3K1F - chains A and F of the 13 polymer chains in the assembly; structure by X-ray diffraction, 4.30 A resolution (low resolution: residue-level contacts below are approximate; hydrogen-bond / salt-bridge calls are withheld).

[Chain A]
Molecule: DNA-directed RNA polymerase II subunit RPB1
Source organism: Saccharomyces cerevisiae
Notes: EC 2.7.7.6
UniProt: P04050 (RPB1_YEAST); residues 1-1733 here = UniProt positions 1-1733
Sequence (1733 residues; row label = number of the first residue in the row):
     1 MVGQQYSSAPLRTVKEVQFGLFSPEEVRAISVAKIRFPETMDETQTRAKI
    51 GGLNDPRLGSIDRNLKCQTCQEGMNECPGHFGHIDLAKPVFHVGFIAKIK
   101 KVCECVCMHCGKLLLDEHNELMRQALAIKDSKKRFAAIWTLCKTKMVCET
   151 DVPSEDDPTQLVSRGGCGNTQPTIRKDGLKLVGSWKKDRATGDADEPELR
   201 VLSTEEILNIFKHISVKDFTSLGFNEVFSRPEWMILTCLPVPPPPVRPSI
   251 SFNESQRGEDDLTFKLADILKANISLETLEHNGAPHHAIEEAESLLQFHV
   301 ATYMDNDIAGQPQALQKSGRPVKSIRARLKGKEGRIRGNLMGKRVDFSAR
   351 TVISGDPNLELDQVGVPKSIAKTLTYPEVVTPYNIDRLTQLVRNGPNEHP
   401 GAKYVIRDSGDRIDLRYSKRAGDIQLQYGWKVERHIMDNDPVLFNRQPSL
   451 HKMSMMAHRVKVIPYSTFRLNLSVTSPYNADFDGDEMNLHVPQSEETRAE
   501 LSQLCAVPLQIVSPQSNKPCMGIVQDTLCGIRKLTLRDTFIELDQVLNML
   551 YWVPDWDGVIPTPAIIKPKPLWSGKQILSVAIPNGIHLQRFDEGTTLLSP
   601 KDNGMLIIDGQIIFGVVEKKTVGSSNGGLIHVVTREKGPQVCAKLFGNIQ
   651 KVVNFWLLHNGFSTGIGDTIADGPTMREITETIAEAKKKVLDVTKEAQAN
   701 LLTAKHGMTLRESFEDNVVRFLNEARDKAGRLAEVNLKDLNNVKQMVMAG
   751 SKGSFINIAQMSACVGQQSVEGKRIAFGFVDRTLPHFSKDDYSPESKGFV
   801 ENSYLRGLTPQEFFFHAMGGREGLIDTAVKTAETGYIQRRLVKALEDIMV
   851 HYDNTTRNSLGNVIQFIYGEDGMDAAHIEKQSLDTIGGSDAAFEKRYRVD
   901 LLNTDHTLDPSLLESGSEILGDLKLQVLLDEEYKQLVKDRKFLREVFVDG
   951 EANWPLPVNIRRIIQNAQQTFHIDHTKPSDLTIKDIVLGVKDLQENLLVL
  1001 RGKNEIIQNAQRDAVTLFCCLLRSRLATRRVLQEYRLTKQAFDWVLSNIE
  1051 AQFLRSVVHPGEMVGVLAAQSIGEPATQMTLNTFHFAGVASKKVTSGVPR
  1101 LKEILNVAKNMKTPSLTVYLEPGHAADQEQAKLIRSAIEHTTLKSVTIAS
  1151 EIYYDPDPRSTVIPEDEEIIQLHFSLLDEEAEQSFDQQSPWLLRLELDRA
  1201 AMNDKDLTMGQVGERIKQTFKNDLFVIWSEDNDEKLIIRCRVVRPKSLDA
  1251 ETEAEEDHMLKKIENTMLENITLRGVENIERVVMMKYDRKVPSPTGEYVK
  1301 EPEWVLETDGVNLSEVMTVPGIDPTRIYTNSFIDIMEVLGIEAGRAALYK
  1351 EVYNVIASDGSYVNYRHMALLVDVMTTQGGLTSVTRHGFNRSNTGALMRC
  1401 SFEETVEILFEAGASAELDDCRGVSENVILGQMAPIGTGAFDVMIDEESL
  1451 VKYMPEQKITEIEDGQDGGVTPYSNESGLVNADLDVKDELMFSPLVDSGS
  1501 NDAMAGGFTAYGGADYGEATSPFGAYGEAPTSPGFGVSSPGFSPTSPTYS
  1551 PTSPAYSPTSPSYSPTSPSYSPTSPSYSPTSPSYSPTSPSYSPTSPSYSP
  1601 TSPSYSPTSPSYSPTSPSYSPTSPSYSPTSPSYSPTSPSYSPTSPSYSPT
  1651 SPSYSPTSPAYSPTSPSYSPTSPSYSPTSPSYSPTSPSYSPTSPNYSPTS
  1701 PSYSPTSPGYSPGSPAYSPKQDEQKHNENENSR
Unresolved in the structure: 1, 187-194, 1082-1091, 1176-1186, 1245-1253, 1456-1733
Bound ions: Zn2+ site 1: Cys67, Cys70, Cys77, His80; Zn2+ site 2: Cys107, Cys110, Cys148, Cys167
Curated features (UniProtKB/Swiss-Prot):
  - region: Pro248 to Asp260 (Lid loop), Asn306 to Lys323 (Rudder loop), Pro810 to Glu822 (Bridging helix)
  - binding site (Zn(2+)): Cys67, Cys70, Cys77, His80, Cys107, Cys110, Cys148, Cys167
  - binding site (Mg(2+)): Asp481, Asp483, Asp485
  - modified residue: Thr1471 (Phosphothreonine)
  - cross-link (Glycyl lysine isopeptide (Lys-Gly)): Lys695 (interchain with G-Cter in ubiquitin), Lys1246 (interchain with G-Cter in ubiquitin), Lys1350 (interchain with G-Cter in ubiquitin)

[Chain F]
Molecule: DNA-directed RNA polymerases I, II, and III subunit RPABC2
Source organism: Saccharomyces cerevisiae
Notes: EC 2.7.7.6
UniProt: P20435 (RPAB2_YEAST); residue numbers follow UniProt; this construct covers 1-155
Sequence (155 residues; row label = number of the first residue in the row):
     1 MSDYEEAFNDGNENFEDFDVEHFSDEETYEEKPQFKDGETTDANGKTIVT
    51 GGNGPEDFQQHEQIRRKTLKEKAIPKDQRATTPYMTKYERARILGTRALQ
   101 ISMNAPVFVDLEGETDPLRIAMKELAEKKIPLVIRRYLPDGSFEDWSVEE
   151 LIVDL
Unresolved in the structure: 1-68
Curated features (UniProtKB/Swiss-Prot):
  - region: Leu111 to Leu132 (Leucine-zipper)
  - modified residue: Ser24 (Phosphoserine)

[Chain A / chain F interface]
Pairs across the interface (86; chain A residue first):
  Val379(A) with Ser102(F)
  Val380(A) with Asn104(F)
  Thr381(A) with Ser102(F); Asn104(F)
  Pro382(A) with Asn104(F)
  Tyr383(A) with Ile101(F); Ala105(F); Val107(F); Leu111(F); Thr115(F)
  Gly429(A) with Asn104(F)
  Ser494(A) with Leu99(F)
  Glu495(A) with Ala98(F); Asp116(F); Pro117(F); Leu118(F)
  Glu496(A) with Gly95(F); Thr96(F); Leu99(F)
  Arg498(A) with Asp116(F)
  Ala499(A) with Gly95(F); Leu118(F)
  Gln503(A) with Arg90(F); Ala91(F)
  Leu504(A) with Tyr88(F); Ala91(F)
  His851(A) with Pro139(F)
  Tyr852(A) with Thr81(F); Glu89(F); Arg136(F); Tyr137(F)
  Asp853(A) with Leu138(F); Pro139(F)
  Arg857(A) with Pro139(F)
  Asp874(A) with Lys87(F)
  Arg1001(A) with Ala80(F); Thr82(F); Pro83(F)
  Lys1003(A) with Gln78(F); Arg79(F); Ala80(F)
  Leu1054(A) with Tyr84(F)
  Arg1055(A) with Asp154(F); Leu155(F)
  His1059(A) with Thr86(F); Lys87(F)
  Pro1060(A) with Thr86(F)
  Glu1062(A) with Lys87(F); Tyr88(F)
  Met1433(A) with Arg92(F)
  Gly1437(A) with Tyr88(F)
  Thr1438(A) with Tyr88(F); Arg92(F)
  Ala1440(A) with Tyr137(F)
  Phe1441(A) with Tyr88(F); Glu89(F); Arg92(F); Ile134(F); Arg135(F)
  Asp1442(A) with Val133(F); Ile134(F); Arg135(F); Tyr137(F)
  Val1443(A) with Arg92(F); Val133(F)
  Met1444(A) with Pro131(F); Leu132(F); Val133(F); Arg135(F); Asp145(F)
  Ile1445(A) with Pro131(F); Leu132(F)
  Asp1446(A) with Pro131(F); Val133(F)
  Ser1449(A) with Pro131(F)
  Leu1450(A) with Phe108(F); Pro131(F)
  Tyr1453(A) with Phe108(F); Lys128(F); Lys129(F); Ile130(F); Pro131(F); Glu149(F)
  Pro1455(A) with Phe108(F); Asp110(F); Lys129(F)
Also at the interface, not in a pair above, chain A (46 interface residues in all): Asn384, Tyr428, Ser502, Gly1002, Gly1061, Met1063, Gly1439
Also at the interface, not in a pair above, chain F (49 interface residues in all): Glu114, Ile120, Met122

[Overview]
The interface between chain A and chain F involves 46 residues on one side and 49 on the other. Cys67(A),
Cys70(A), Cys77(A) and His80(A) coordinate Zn2+ site 1. From UniProt: 8 Zn2+-binding residues and 3
Mg2+-binding residues on chain A.
Chain A is DNA-directed RNA polymerase II subunit RPB1 and chain F is DNA-directed RNA polymerases I, II, and
III subunit RPABC2, both from Saccharomyces cerevisiae; the structure, Crystal structure of RNA Polymerase II
in complex with TFIIB, was determined by X-ray diffraction.
